4U9U - chain A; structure by X-ray diffraction, 1.55 A resolution.

== Chain A ==
Protein: Na(+)-translocating NADH-quinone reductase subunit F
From: Vibrio cholerae
Notes: EC 1.6.5.-
UniProt: Q9X4Q8 (NQRF_VIBCH); residues 130-408 here = UniProt positions 130-408
Chain sequence (281 residues; each row starts with the number of its first residue):
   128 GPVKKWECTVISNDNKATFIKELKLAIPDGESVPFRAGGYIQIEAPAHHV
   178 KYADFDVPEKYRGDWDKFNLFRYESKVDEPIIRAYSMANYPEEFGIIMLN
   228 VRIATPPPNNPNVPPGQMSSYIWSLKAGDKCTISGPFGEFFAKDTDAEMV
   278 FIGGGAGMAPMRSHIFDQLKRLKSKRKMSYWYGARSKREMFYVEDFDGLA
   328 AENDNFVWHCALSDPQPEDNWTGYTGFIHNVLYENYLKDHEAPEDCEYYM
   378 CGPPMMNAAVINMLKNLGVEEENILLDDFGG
Not modelled in the structure: 128-129
Differences from the reference sequence: expression tag (128-129)
Metal / ion sites: Mg2+: Lys143, Tyr188, Arg315, Met317; Na+: Ala327, Asn330, Phe333
Ligand contacts: FAD (flavin-adenine dinucleotide): Tyr167, Arg210, Ala211, Tyr212, Ser213, Asn227, Val228, Arg229, Ala231, Thr232, Pro233, Pro234, Val240, Pro241, Pro242, Gly243, Gln244, Met245, Ser246, Ala283, Ala286, Asp405, Phe406

== Overview ==
Chain A binds flavin-adenine dinucleotide. Lys143, Tyr188, Arg315 and Met317 form the Mg2+ site. The Na+ site
is built by Ala327, Asn330 and Phe333.
Chain A is Na(+)-translocating NADH-quinone reductase subunit F (Vibrio cholerae); the structure, Crystal
structure of NqrF FAD-binding domain from Vibrio cholerae, was determined by X-ray diffraction, deposited
together with 4UAJ, 4U9O, 4U9Q and 4U9S.
